PDB entry 7PIO | electron microscopy, 9.50 A resolution (very low resolution: no residue pairs are listed; an interface is given only as per-side residue counts) | chains m and 3 of the 53 polymer chains in the assembly

Chain m:
Protein: 50S ribosomal protein L17
From: Mycoplasma pneumoniae M129
Reference sequence: Q59547 (RL17_MYCPN); residues 1-124 here = UniProt positions 1-124
Chain sequence (124 residues; row label = number of the first residue in the row):
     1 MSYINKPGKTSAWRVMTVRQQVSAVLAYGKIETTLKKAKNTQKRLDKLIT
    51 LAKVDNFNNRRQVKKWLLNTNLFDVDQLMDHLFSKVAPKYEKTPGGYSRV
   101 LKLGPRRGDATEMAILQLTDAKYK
Disordered / not traced: 1, 121-124

Chain 3:
Molecule: 23S ribosomal RNA
From: Mycoplasma pneumoniae M129
Sequence (2907 nucleotides; numbered 1 to 2907; the number before each row is that of its first residue):
     1 UACAAUAAGUUACUAAGGGCUUAUGGUGGAUGCCUUGGCACUAAUAGGCG
    51 AUGAAGGACGUGUUAACCUGCGAUAAGCUUCGGGUAGGUGGUAAGAACCU
   101 CAGAUCCGGAGAUUUCCGAAUGGAGCAAUCCGGUAGUUGGAAACAGCUAU
   151 CAUUAAUUGAUGAAUAAAUAGUCAAUUAAAGCAAUACGUGGUGAAGUGAA
   201 ACAUCUCAGUAGCCACAGGAAAAGAAAACGAAUGUGAUUCCGUGUGUAGU
   251 GGCGAGCGAAAGCGGAACAGGCCAAACUUAUCAUUAGAUAGGGGUUGUAG
   301 GGCUUGCAAUGUGGACUUGAAAACGAUAGAAGAAGCUGUUGGAAAGCAGC
   351 GCGCAAAAGGGUGAUAGCCCCGUAUUUGAAAUUGUUUUCAUACCUAGCGA
   401 GAUCCCUGAGUAGCUCGGAAAACGUUAUUUUGAGUGAAUCUGCCCAGACC
   451 AUUGGGUAAGCCUAAAUACUAAUUAGUGACCGAUAGCGAAACAGUACCGU
   501 GAGGGAAAGGUGAAAAGAACCCAGAGAUGGGAGUGAAAUAGAUUCUGAAA
   551 CCAUAUGCCUACAACGUGUCAGAGCACAUUAAUGUGUGAUGGCGUGCGUU
   601 UUGAAGUAUGAGCCGGCGAGUUAUGAUAGCAAGCGUUAGUUAACCAGGAG
   651 AUGGGGAGCUGUAGCGAAAGCGAGUUUUAAAAGAGCGUUUGUUUGUUAUU
   701 AUAGACCCGAAACGGGUUGAGCUAGUCAUGAGCAGGUUGAAGGUUGAGUA
   751 ACAUCAACUGGAGGACCGAACCGACUCUCGUUGAAACGAUAGCGGAUGAC
   801 UUGUGAUUAGGGGUGAAAUUCCAAUCGAAAUCCGUGAUAGCUGGUUCUCG
   851 UCGAAAUAGCUUUAAGGCUAGCGUGAGAUCACAAAUAAGUGGAGGUAAAG
   901 CUACUGAAUGUAUGAUGGCGCCACCUAGGCGUACUGAAUACAAUUAAACU
   951 CUGAAUGCCAUUUAUUUUAUUCUCGCAGUCAGACAGUGGGGGAUAAGCUU
  1001 CAUUGUCAAGAGGGGAAGAGCCCAGAUCAUUAAAUAAGGUCCCCAAAAUA
  1051 UACUAAGUGGAAAAGGAUGUGAAAGUGCUAAAACAGCAAGGAUGUUGGCU
  1101 UAGAAGCAGCCAUCGUUUAAAGAGUGCGUAACAGCUCACUUGUCGAGUGU
  1151 UUUUGCGCCGAAGAUGUAACGGGGCUAAGUAUAUUACCGAAUUUAUGGAU
  1201 AAGAUUUAUAUCUUGUGGUAGACGAGCGUUGUAUUGGAGUUGAAGUCAAA
  1251 GCGUGAGCAUUGGUGGAUCCAAUACAAGUGAGAAUGCCGGCAUGAGUAAC
  1301 GCUUGGGAGUGAGAAUCUCCCAAACCGAUUGACUAAGGUUUCCUGGACCA
  1351 GGGUCGUCCUUCCAGGGUUAGUCUGGACCUAAGCUGAGGCUGAAAAGCGU
  1401 AGGCGAUGGACAACAGGUUAAUAUUCCUGUACUUACAGUUAGACUGAUGG
  1451 AGUGACAAAGAAGGUUUUCCACCCCCAUAAUUGGAUUUGGGGAUAAAUCA
  1501 UAAGGUGGUACAAUAGGCAAAUCCGUUGUGCAUAACAUUGAGUGAUGAUG
  1551 UCGAGUGAAUGAGUGAUCAAGUAGCGAAGGUGGUAUUAAUCAUGCUUUCA
  1601 AGAAAAGCUUCUAGGGUUAAUCUAGCUGUAACCAGUACCGAGAACGAACA
  1651 CACGUAGUCAAGGAGAGGAUCCUAAGGUUAGCGAGUGAACUAUAGCCAAG
  1701 GAACUCUGCAAAUUAACCCCGUAAGUUAGCGAGAAGGGGUGCUUAUGUAA
  1751 AAGUAAGCCGCAGUGAAGAACGAGGGGGGACUGUUUAACUAAAACACAAC
  1801 UCUAUGCCAAACCGUAAGGUGAUGUAUAUGGGGUGACACCUGCCCAGUGC
  1851 UGGAAGGUUAAAGAAGGAGGUUAGCGCAAGCGAAGCUUUUAACUGAAGCC
  1901 CCAGUGAACGGCGGCCGUAACUAUAACGGUCCUAAGGUAGCGAAAUUCCU
  1951 AGUCGGGUAAAUUCCGUCCCGCUUGAAUGGUGUAACCAUCUCUUGACUGU
  2001 CUCGGCUAUAGACUCGGUGAAAUCCAGGUACGGGUGAAGACACCCGUUAG
  2051 GCGCAACGGGACGGAAAGACCCCGUGAAGCUUUACUGUAGCUUAAUAUUG
  2101 AUCAGGACAUUAUCAUGUAGAGAAUAGGUAGGAGCAAUCGAUGCAAGUUC
  2151 GCUAGGACUUGUUGAUGCGAAAGGUGGAAUACUACCCUUGGUUGUGUGCU
  2201 GUUCUAAUUGGUAACUGUUAUCCAGUUUCAAGACAGUGUUAGGUGGGCAG
  2251 UUUGACUGGGGCGGUCGCCUCCUAAAAGGUAACGGAGGCGUACAAAGGUA
  2301 CCUUCAGUACGGUUGGAAAUCGUAUGUAGAGUGUAAUGGUGUAAGGGUGC
  2351 UUGACUGUGAGACAUACAGGUCGAACAGGUGAGAAAUCAGGUCAUAGUGA
  2401 UCCGGUGGUCCAGUAUGGAAUGGCCAUCGCUCAACGGAUAAAAGCUACUC
  2451 CGGGGAUAACAGGCUGAUACUGCCCAAGAGUUCAUAUCGACGGCAGUGUU
  2501 UGGCACCUCGAUGUCGACUCAUCUCAUCCUCGAGCUGAAGCAGGUUCGAA
  2551 GGGUUCGGCUGUUCGCCGAUUAAAGAGAUACGUGAGUUGGGUUCAAACCG
  2601 UCGUGAGACAGGUUGGUCCCUAUCUAUUGUGCCCGUAGGAAGAUUGAAGA
  2651 GUGUUGCUUCUAGUACGAGAGGACCGAAGCGAGGACACCUCUUAUGCUCC
  2701 AGUUGUAGCGCCAGCUGCACCGCUGGGUAGUAACGUGUCUAUUAGAUAAA
  2751 CGCUGAAAGCAUCUAAGUGUGAAACUAUCUCAAAGAUUAAUCUUCCCAUU
  2801 UCGCAAGAAAGUAAGAGCCGUCAAAGACGAUGACGUUGAUAGGUUACAGG
  2851 UGUAAGCAUAGUGAUAUGUUGAGCUGAGUAAUACUAAUUGCUCGAGGACU
  2901 UAUUGGA
Disordered / not traced: 1-7, 923-927, 1560-1569, 2901-2907

How chain m and chain 3 interact:
At this resolution (10 A) residue pairs are not listed: 61 residues of chain m and 50 of chain 3 lie at the interface.

In short:
The interface between chain m and chain 3 involves 61 residues on one side and 50 on the other.
Here chain m is 50S ribosomal protein L17 and chain 3 is 23S ribosomal RNA, both from Mycoplasma pneumoniae
M129. Entry 7PIO (70S ribosome with P-site tRNA in pseudouridimycin-treated Mycoplasma pneumoniae cells) was
determined by electron microscopy together with 7OOC, 7OOD, 7P6Z, 7PAH, 7PAI, 7PAJ and 23 further entries from
the same study.
